5W1S - chains D and F of the 7 polymer chains in the assembly; structure by X-ray diffraction, 3.81 A resolution.

== Chain D ==
Molecule: DNA-directed RNA polymerase subunit beta'
From: Escherichia coli (strain K12)
Notes: EC 2.7.7.6
Reference sequence: P0A8T7 (RPOC_ECOLI); numbering as in UniProt (aligned over 1-1407)
Amino-acid sequence (1407 residues; each row starts with the number of its first residue):
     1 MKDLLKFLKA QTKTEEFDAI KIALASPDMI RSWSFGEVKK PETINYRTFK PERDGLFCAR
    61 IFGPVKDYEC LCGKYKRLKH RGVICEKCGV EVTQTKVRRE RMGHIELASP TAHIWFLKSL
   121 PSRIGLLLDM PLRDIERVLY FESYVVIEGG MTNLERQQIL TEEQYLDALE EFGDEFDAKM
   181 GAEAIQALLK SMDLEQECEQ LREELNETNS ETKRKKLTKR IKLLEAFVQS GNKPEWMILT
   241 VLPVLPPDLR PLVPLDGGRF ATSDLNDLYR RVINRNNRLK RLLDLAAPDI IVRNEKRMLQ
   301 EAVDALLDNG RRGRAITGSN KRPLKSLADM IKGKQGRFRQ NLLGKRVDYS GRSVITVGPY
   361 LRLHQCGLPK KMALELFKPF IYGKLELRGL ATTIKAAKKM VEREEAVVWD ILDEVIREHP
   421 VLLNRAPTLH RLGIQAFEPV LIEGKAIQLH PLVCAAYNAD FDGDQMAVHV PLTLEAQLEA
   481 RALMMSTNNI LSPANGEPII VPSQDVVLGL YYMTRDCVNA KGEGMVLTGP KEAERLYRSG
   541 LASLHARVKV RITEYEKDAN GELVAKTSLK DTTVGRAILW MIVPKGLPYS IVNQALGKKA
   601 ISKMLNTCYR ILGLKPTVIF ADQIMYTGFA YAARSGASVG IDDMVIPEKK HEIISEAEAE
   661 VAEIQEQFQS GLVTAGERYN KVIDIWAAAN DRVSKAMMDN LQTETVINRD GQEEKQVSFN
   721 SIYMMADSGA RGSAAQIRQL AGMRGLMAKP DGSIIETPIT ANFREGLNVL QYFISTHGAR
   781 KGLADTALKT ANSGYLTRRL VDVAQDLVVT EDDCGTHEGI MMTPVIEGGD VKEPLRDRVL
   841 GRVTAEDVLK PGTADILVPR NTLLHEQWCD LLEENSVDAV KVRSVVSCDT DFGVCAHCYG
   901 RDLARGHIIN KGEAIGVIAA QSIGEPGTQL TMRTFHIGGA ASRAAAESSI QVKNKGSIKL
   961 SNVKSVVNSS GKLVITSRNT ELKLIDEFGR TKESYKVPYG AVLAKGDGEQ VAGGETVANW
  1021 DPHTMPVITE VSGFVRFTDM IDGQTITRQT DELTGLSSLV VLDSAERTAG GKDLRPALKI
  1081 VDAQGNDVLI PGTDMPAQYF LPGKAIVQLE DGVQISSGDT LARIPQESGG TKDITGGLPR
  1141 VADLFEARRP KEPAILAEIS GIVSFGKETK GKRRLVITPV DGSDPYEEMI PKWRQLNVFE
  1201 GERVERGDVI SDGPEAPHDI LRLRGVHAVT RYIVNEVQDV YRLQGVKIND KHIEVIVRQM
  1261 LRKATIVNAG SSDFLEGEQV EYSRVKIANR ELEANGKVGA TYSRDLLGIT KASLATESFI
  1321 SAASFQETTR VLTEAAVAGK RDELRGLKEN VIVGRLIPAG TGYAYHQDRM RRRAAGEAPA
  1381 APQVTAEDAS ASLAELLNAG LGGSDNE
Disordered / not traced: 1-7, 937-1132, 1377-1407
Swiss-Prot annotation at these positions:
  - binding site (Zn(2+)): Cys70, Cys72, Cys85, Cys88, Cys814, Cys888, Cys895, Cys898
  - binding site (Mg(2+)): Asp460, Asp462, Asp464
  - modified residue: Lys983 (N6-acetyllysine)
  - mutagenesis: Gln504 (Q504P: Resistant to antibiotics salinamide A and B), Asn690 (N690D: Resistant to antibiotics salinamide A and B), Met697 (M697V: Resistant to antibiotics salinamide A and B), Ala735 (A735T: Resistant to antibiotics salinamide A and B), Arg738 (R738C/H/P/S: Resistant to antibiotics salinamide A and B), Ala748 (A748E: Resistant to antibiotics salinamide A and B), Pro758 (P758S/T: Resistant to antibiotics salinamide A and B), Phe763 (F763C: Resistant to antibiotics salinamide A and B), Ser775 (S775A: Resistant to antibiotics salinamide A and B), Ala779 (A779T/V: Resistant to antibiotics salinamide A and B), Arg780 (R780C: Resistant to antibiotics salinamide A and B), Gly782 (G782A/C: Resistant to antibiotics salinamide A and B), 1 further mutagenesis entry in UniProt
Metal / ion sites: Zn2+ site 1: Cys70, Cys72, Cys85, Cys88; Mg2+: Asp460, Asp462, Asp464 (shared with 1 residue of chain M); Zn2+ site 2: Cys814, Cys888, Cys895, Cys898

== Chain F ==
Molecule: RNA polymerase sigma factor RpoD
From: Escherichia coli (strain K12)
Reference sequence: P00579 (RPOD_ECOLI); residue numbers follow UniProt; this construct covers 1-613
Amino-acid sequence (613 residues; numbered 1 to 613; the number before each row is that of its first residue):
     1 MEQNPQSQLK LLVTRGKEQG YLTYAEVNDH LPEDIVDSDQ IEDIIQMIND MGIQVMEEAP
    61 DADDLMLAEN TADEDAAEAA AQVLSSVESE IGRTTDPVRM YMREMGTVEL LTREGEIDIA
   121 KRIEDGINQV QCSVAEYPEA ITYLLEQYDR VEAEEARLSD LITGFVDPNA EEDLAPTATH
   181 VGSELSQEDL DDDEDEDEED GDDDSADDDN SIDPELAREK FAELRAQYVV TRDTIKAKGR
   241 SHATAQEEIL KLSEVFKQFR LVPKQFDYLV NSMRVMMDRV RTQERLIMKL CVEQCKMPKK
   301 NFITLFTGNE TSDTWFNAAI AMNKPWSEKL HDVSEEVHRA LQKLQQIEEE TGLTIEQVKD
   361 INRRMSIGEA KARRAKKEMV EANLRLVISI AKKYTNRGLQ FLDLIQEGNI GLMKAVDKFE
   421 YRRGYKFSTY ATWWIRQAIT RSIADQARTI RIPVHMIETI NKLNRISRQM LQEMGREPTP
   481 EELAERMLMP EDKIRKVLKI AKEPISMETP IGDDEDSHLG DFIEDTTLEL PLDSATTESL
   541 RAATHDVLAG LTAREAKVLR MRFGIDMNTD YTLEEVGKQF DVTRERIRQI EAKALRKLRH
   601 PSRSEVLRSF LDD
Disordered / not traced: 1-93, 168-212, 237-242, 613
Swiss-Prot annotation at these positions:
  - DNA-binding region: Leu573 to Ala592 (H-T-H motif)
  - region: Arg584 to Arg599 (Interaction with anti-sigma factors)
  - motif: Asp403 to Gln406 (Interaction with polymerase core subunit RpoC)
  - site: Arg562 (Interaction with anti-sigma factors)
  - mutagenesis: Ala553 (A553D: Disrupts the interaction with Escherichia phage lambda antitermination protein Q), Arg596 (R596D/E: 2-fold reduction in activation of class II Crp-dependent promoters)

== Chain D / chain F interface ==
Contacting residue pairs - 85 pairs, chain D then chain F:
  Glu42(D) - Arg451(F)  salt bridge
  Thr43(D) - Thr449(F)  hydrogen bond (side chain-backbone)
  Thr43(D) - Ile450(F)
  Ile44(D) - Ile450(F)  hydrophobic
  Tyr46(D) - Arg451(F)
  Tyr46(D) - Pro453(F)
  Tyr46(D) - Met456(F)  hydrophobic
  Tyr46(D) - Ile500(F)
  Arg47(D) - Ile500(F)
  Phe49(D) - Ile500(F)  hydrophobic
  Lys79(D) - Asn568(F)
  Tyr140(D) - Met100(F)  hydrophobic
  Glu142(D) - Met100(F)
  Pro251(D) - Met507(F)
  Val253(D) - Ile523(F)  hydrophobic
  Gly257(D) - Lys499(F)
  Gly257(D) - Lys502(F)
  Gly258(D) - Lys499(F)
  Arg259(D) - Lys502(F)
  Arg259(D) - Glu503(F)  hydrogen bond (side chain-backbone)
  Arg259(D) - Ile505(F)
  Phe260(D) - Pro504(F)
  Phe260(D) - Ile505(F)  hydrogen bond (backbone-backbone)
  Ala261(D) - Ile505(F)
  Thr262(D) - Pro504(F)
  Thr262(D) - Ile505(F)  hydrogen bond (backbone-backbone)
  Thr262(D) - Ser506(F)
  Thr262(D) - Met507(F)  hydrogen bond (backbone-backbone)
  Ser263(D) - Met507(F)
  Ser263(D) - Glu508(F)  hydrogen bond
  Asp264(D) - Ser506(F)  hydrogen bond
  Asp264(D) - Glu508(F)  hydrogen bond (backbone-side chain)
  Arg270(D) - Gln446(F)  hydrogen bond (side chain-backbone)
  Arg270(D) - Ala447(F)
  Arg270(D) - Arg448(F)  hydrogen bond (side chain-backbone)
  Arg270(D) - Thr449(F)
  Arg271(D) - Gln400(F)  hydrogen bond
  Asn274(D) - Gln446(F)  hydrogen bond
  Arg275(D) - Gln400(F)
  Arg275(D) - Asp403(F)  salt bridge
  Arg278(D) - Asp403(F)  salt bridge
  Arg278(D) - Gln406(F)
  Arg278(D) - Glu407(F)  salt bridge
  Arg281(D) - Glu407(F)  salt bridge
  Arg281(D) - Ile410(F)
  Leu282(D) - Ile410(F)  hydrophobic
  Leu285(D) - Met413(F)
  Ala286(D) - Arg373(F)
  Ala287(D) - Met413(F)  hydrophobic
  Pro288(D) - Glu381(F)
  Ile290(D) - Glu104(F)
  Ile290(D) - Glu381(F)
  Ile290(D) - Leu384(F)  hydrophobic
  Ile291(D) - Leu384(F)  hydrophobic
  Ile291(D) - Gln406(F)
  Ile291(D) - Asn409(F)
  Arg293(D) - Glu104(F)  salt bridge
  Asn294(D) - Tyr101(F)
  Asn294(D) - Leu402(F)
  Asn294(D) - Gln406(F)
  Glu295(D) - Gln406(F)  hydrogen bond (backbone-side chain)
  Arg297(D) - Met100(F)
  Arg297(D) - Tyr101(F)
  Arg297(D) - Glu104(F)  salt bridge
  Met298(D) - Leu402(F)
  Met298(D) - Asp403(F)
  Met298(D) - Gln406(F)
  Glu301(D) - Pro97(F)
  Arg322(D) - Pro510(F)
  Lys325(D) - Glu508(F)
  Phe338(D) - Asp516(F)
  Tyr382(D) - Leu532(F)
  Thr392(D) - Val606(F)
  Thr393(D) - Ser539(F)  hydrogen bond
  Thr393(D) - Ser609(F)
  Thr393(D) - Phe610(F)
  Ile394(D) - Thr536(F)
  Ile394(D) - Ser539(F)
  Lys395(D) - Thr536(F)
  Lys395(D) - Ser609(F)
  Lys395(D) - Asp612(F)  salt bridge
  Ala396(D) - Ser609(F)
  Lys398(D) - Leu532(F)
  Lys399(D) - Ser609(F)
  Lys399(D) - Leu611(F)  hydrogen bond (side chain-backbone)
Other interface residues (no listed pair), chain D (56 interface residues in all): Asn45, Arg77, Leu252, Leu255, Asn320, Met330, Lys378
Other interface residues (no listed pair), chain F (57 interface residues in all): Thr95, Met105, Lys377, Val380, Ile452, His455, His518, Asp533, Ala535, Gly564, Met567, Thr569, Glu605

== Summary ==
56 residues of chain D and 57 residues of chain F are in contact, with 15 hydrogen bonds and 8 salt bridges.
Polar pairs include Glu42(D)-Arg451(F), Arg275(D)-Asp403(F) and Arg278(D)-Asp403(F).
Chain D is DNA-directed RNA polymerase subunit beta' and chain F is RNA polymerase sigma factor RpoD, both
from Escherichia coli (strain K12); the structure, X-ray crystal structure of Escherichia coli RNA polymerase
and TraR complex, was determined by X-ray diffraction (same publication as 5VSW and 5W1T).
